3ZSJ - chain A; structure by X-ray diffraction, 0.86 A resolution.

[Chain A]
Name: Galectin-3
Organism: Homo sapiens
Notes: fragment: carbohydrate recognition domain, residues 113-250
UniProt: P17931 (LEG3_HUMAN); residue numbers follow UniProt; this construct covers 113-250
Sequence (138 residues; numbered 113 to 250; the number before each row is that of its first residue):
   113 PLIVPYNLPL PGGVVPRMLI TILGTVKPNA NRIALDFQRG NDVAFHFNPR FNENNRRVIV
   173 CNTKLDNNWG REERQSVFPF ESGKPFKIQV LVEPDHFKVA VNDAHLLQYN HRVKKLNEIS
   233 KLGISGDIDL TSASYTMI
UniProt features mapped onto this chain:
  - motif: K226 to D241 (Nuclear export signal)
  - binding site (a beta-D-galactoside): W181 to Q187
  - modified residue: S188 (Phosphoserine)
What the authors report for this chain:
  - binding site for beta-D-galactopyranose: R144, H158, N160, W181, E184
  - binding site for beta-D-glucopyranose: R162, E184

[Overview]
Curated annotation (UniProt) lists 7 beta-D-galactoside-binding residues. The paper reports a binding site for
beta-D-galactopyranose at R144, H158 and N160 among others; a binding site for beta-D-glucopyranose at R162
and E184.
Chain A is Galectin-3 (Homo sapiens); the structure, Crystal structure of Human Galectin-3 CRD in complex with
Lactose at 0.86 angstrom resolution, was determined by X-ray diffraction, deposited together with 3ZSK, 3ZSL
and 3ZSM.
